PDB entry 9G06 | electron microscopy, 2.85 A resolution | chains H and B of the 24 polymer chains in the assembly

# Chain H
Protein: Small ribosomal subunit protein uS8
From: Escherichia coli
UniProt: P0A7W7 (RS8_ECOLI); numbering as in UniProt (aligned over 1-130)
Sequence (130 residues; numbered 1 to 130; the number before each row is that of its first residue):
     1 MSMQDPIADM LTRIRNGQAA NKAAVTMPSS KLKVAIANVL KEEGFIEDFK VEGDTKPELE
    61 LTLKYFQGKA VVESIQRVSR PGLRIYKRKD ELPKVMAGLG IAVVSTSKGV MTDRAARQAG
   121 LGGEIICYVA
Unresolved in the structure: 1

# Chain B
Molecule: 16S ribosomal RNA
From: Escherichia coli
Sequence (1545 nucleotides; row label = number of the first residue in the row; a row labelled like 1082A-1082C holds insertion residues (1082A, then the next letters in order)):
     1 AAAUUGAAGA GUUUGAUCAU GGCUCAGAUU GAACGCUGGC GGCAGGCCUA ACACAUGCAA
    61 GUCGAACGGU AACAGGAAGA AGCUUGCUUC UUUGCUGACG AGUGGCGGAC GGGUGAGUAA
   121 UGUCUGGGAA ACUGCCUGAU GGAGGGGGAU AACUACUGGA AACGGUAGCU AAUACCGCAU
   181 AACGUCGCAA GACCAAAGAG GGGGACCUUC GGGCCUCUUG CCAUCGGAUG UGCCCAGAUG
   241 GGAUUAGCUA GUAGGUGGGG UAACGGCUCA CCUAGGCGAC GAUCCCUAGC UGGUCUGAGA
   301 GGAUGACCAG CCACACUGGA ACUGAGACAC GGUCCAGACU CCUACGGGAG GCAGCAGUGG
   361 GGAAUAUUGC ACAAUGGGCG CAAGCCUGAU GCAGCCAUGC CGCGUGUAUG AAGAAGCCCU
   421 UCGGGUUGUA AAGUACUUUC AGCGGGGAGG AAGGGAGUAA AGUUAAUACC UUUGCUCAUU
   481 GACGUUACCC GCAGAAGAAG CACCGGCUAA CUCCGUGCCA GCAGCCXCGG UAAUACGGAG
   541 GGUGCAAGCG UUAAUCGGAA UUACUGGGCG UAAAGCGCAC GCAGGCGGUU UGUUAAGUCA
   601 GAUGUGAAAU CCCCGGGCUC AACCUGGGAA CUGCAUCUGA UACUGGCAAG CUUGAGUCUC
   661 GUAGAGGGGG GUAGAAUUCC AGGUGUAGCG GUGAAAUGCG UAGAGAUCUG GAGGAAUACC
   721 GGUGGCGAAG GCGGCCCCCU GGACGAAGAC UGACGCUCAG GUGCGAAAGC GUGGGGAGCA
   781 AACAGGAUUA GAUACCCUGG UAGUCCACGC CGUAAACGAU GUCGACUUGG AGGUUGUGCC
   841 CUUGAGGCGU GGCUUCCGGA GCUAACGCGU UAAGUCGACC GCCUGGGGAG UACGGCCGCA
   901 AGGUUAAAAC UCAAAUGAAU UGACGGGGGC CCGCACAAGC GGUGGAGCAU GUGGUUUAAU
   961 UCGAUGXAAC GCGAAGAACC UUACCUGGUC UUGACAUCCA CGGAAGUUUU CAGAGAUGAG
  1021 AAUGUGCCUU CGGGAACCGU GAGACAGGUG CUGCAUGGCU GUCGUCAGCU CGUGUUGUGA
  1081 AA
1082A-1082C AAC
  1083 UGUUGGGUUA AGUCCCGCAA CGAGCGCAAC CCUUAUCCUU UGUUGCCAGC GGUCCGGCCG
  1143 GGAACUCAAA GGAGACUGCC AGUGAUAAAC UGGAGGAAGG UGGGGAUGAC GUCAAGUCAU
  1203 CAUGGCCCUU ACGACCAGGG CUACACACGU GCUACAAUGG CGCAUACAAA GAGAAGCGAC
  1263 CUCGCGAGAG CAAGCGGACC UCAUAAAGUG CGUCGUAGUC CGGAUUGGAG UCUGCAACUC
  1323 GACUCCAUGA AGUCGGAAUC GCUAGUAAUC GUGGAUCAGA AUGCCACGGU GAAUACGUUC
  1383 CCGGGCCUUG UACACACCGC CCGUXACACC AUGGGAGUGG GUUGCAAAAG AAGUAGGUAG
  1443 CUUAACCUUC GGGAGGGCGC UUACCACUUU GUGAUUCAUG ACUGGGGUGA AGUCGUAACA
  1503 AGGUAACCGU AGGGGAACCU GCGGUUGGAU CACCUCCUUA
Unresolved in the structure: 79-92, 205-213, 841-845, 1082A-1082C, 1168, 1534-1542
Modified positions: PSU (pseudouridine-5'-monophosphate) at position 516, G7M (N7-methyl-guanosine-5'-monophosphate) at position 527, 2MG (2N-methylguanosine-5'-monophosphate) at position 966, 5MC (5-methylcytidine-5'-monophosphate) at position 967, 2MG (2N-methylguanosine-5'-monophosphate) at position 1207, 4OC (4n,o2'-methylcytidine-5'-monophosphate) at position 1402, 5MC (5-methylcytidine-5'-monophosphate) at position 1407, UR3 (3-methyluridine-5'-monophoshate) at position 1498, 2MG (2N-methylguanosine-5'-monophosphate) at position 1516, MA6 (6N-dimethyladenosine-5'-monophoshate) at position 1518, MA6 (6N-dimethyladenosine-5'-monophoshate) at position 1519
Bound ions: K+ site 1: U5 (shared with 5 residues of chain D); K+ site 2: G11, U12, G21, G22; Mg2+ site 1 near G21 (its only coordinating residue here); Mg2+ site 2: C48, G115; Mg2+ site 3: A59, C386, U387; K+ site 3: G61, U62, G104, G105; Mg2+ site 4 near G100 (its only coordinating residue here); K+ site 4: G107, G324, G326; K+ site 5: G107, G108, G326; Mg2+ site 5: A109, G331; K+ site 6: C110, G111; Mg2+ site 6 near G111 (its only coordinating residue here); 18 more K+ sites not listed; 36 more Mg2+ sites not listed
Residues lining bound ligands: A1IC4 ((2S,3S)-2-[[(2S)-2-[[(2S,4S)-5-aminocarbonyloxy-4-oxidanyl-2-[[(2S,3R)-3-oxidanylpiperidin-2-yl]carbonylamino]pentanoyl]amino]-3-(1H-imidazol-4-yl)propanoyl]amino]-3-(2-chloranyl-1H-imidazol-4-yl)-3-oxidanyl-propanoic acid): G693, U788, U789, G791, A792, A794, C795, C796, U1506

# How chain H and chain B interact
Pairs across the interface (72):
  Ser-2(H) / G755(B)  base contact
  Ser-2(H) / C756(B)  hydrogen bond to the sugar
  Ser-2(H) / C823(B)  hydrogen bond to the sugar
  Ser-2(H) / G824(B)  hydrogen bond to the sugar
  Ser-2(H) / G877(B)  hydrogen bond to the base
  Met-3(H) / G588(B)  sugar contact
  Met-3(H) / G824(B)  sugar contact
  Met-3(H) / A825(B)  sugar contact
  Gln-4(H) / C586(B)  hydrogen bond to the sugar
  Gln-4(H) / G587(B)  sugar contact
  Gln-4(H) / G755(B)  base contact
  Gln-4(H) / C756(B)  hydrogen bond to the base
  Gln-4(H) / A878(B)  hydrogen bond to the sugar
  Asp-5(H) / G877(B)  sugar contact
  Pro-6(H) / G588(B)  phosphate contact
  Pro-6(H) / U589(B)  phosphate contact
  Ala-8(H) / C876(B)  sugar contact
  Ala-8(H) / G877(B)  sugar contact
  Asp-9(H) / A825(B)  hydrogen bond to the sugar
  Thr-12(H) / U875(B)  base contact
  Thr-12(H) / C876(B)  hydrogen bond to the sugar
  Arg-13(H) / A825(B)  hydrogen bond to the sugar
  Arg-13(H) / C826(B)  sugar contact
  Arg-15(H) / U875(B)  hydrogen bond to the sugar
  Arg-15(H) / C876(B)  salt bridge to the phosphate
  Asn-16(H) / C826(B)  hydrogen bond to the base
  Asn-16(H) / U827(B)  sugar contact
  Asn-16(H) / G874(B)  base contact
  Asn-16(H) / U875(B)  hydrogen bond to the sugar
  Ala-20(H) / U827(B)  phosphate contact
  Lys-22(H) / U827(B)  salt bridge to the phosphate
  Lys-22(H) / U828(B)  salt bridge to the phosphate
  Ser-30(H) / U589(B)  phosphate contact
  Ser-30(H) / U590(B)  phosphate contact
  Lys-31(H) / U590(B)  hydrogen bond to the phosphate
  Lys-31(H) / U591(B)  salt bridge to the phosphate
  Leu-32(H) / C643(B)  sugar contact
  Thr-55(H) / U652(B)  sugar contact
  Thr-55(H) / U653(B)  base contact
  Lys-56(H) / U652(B)  phosphate contact
  Lys-56(H) / U653(B)  salt bridge to the phosphate
  Arg-80(H) / A878(B)  salt bridge to the phosphate
  Pro-81(H) / C586(B)  phosphate contact
  Pro-81(H) / G587(B)  phosphate contact
  Pro-81(H) / A878(B)  phosphate contact
  Gly-82(H) / A878(B)  hydrogen bond to the phosphate
  Gly-82(H) / C879(B)  phosphate contact
  Arg-84(H) / G587(B)  salt bridge to the phosphate
  Arg-84(H) / U644(B)  sugar contact
  Tyr-86(H) / G597(B)  hydrogen bond to the base
  Tyr-86(H) / U598(B)  sugar contact
  Lys-87(H) / C599(B)  sugar contact
  Arg-88(H) / C599(B)  phosphate contact
  Arg-88(H) / A600(B)  phosphate contact
  Arg-88(H) / G633(B)  salt bridge to the phosphate
  Lys-89(H) / A600(B)  hydrogen bond to the phosphate
  Lys-89(H) / G601(B)  salt bridge to the phosphate
  Ser-105(H) / A642(B)  hydrogen bond to the base
  Ser-105(H) / C643(B)  hydrogen bond to the sugar
  Thr-106(H) / A642(B)  base contact
  Ser-107(H) / A640(B)  hydrogen bond to the sugar
  Ser-107(H) / U641(B)  sugar contact
  Ser-107(H) / A642(B)  base contact
  Lys-108(H) / A640(B)  hydrogen bond to the phosphate
  Lys-108(H) / U641(B)  salt bridge to the phosphate
  Gly-109(H) / A642(B)  sugar contact
  Val-110(H) / A642(B)  sugar contact
  Gly-120(H) / A600(B)  sugar contact
  Leu-121(H) / C599(B)  sugar contact
  Gly-122(H) / C599(B)  hydrogen bond to the sugar
  Gly-123(H) / C599(B)  sugar contact
  Glu-124(H) / C643(B)  hydrogen bond to the sugar
Interface residues without a listed pair, chain H (40 interface residues in all): Ser-29, Arg-77, Leu-83
Interface residues without a listed pair, chain B (35 interface residues in all): G585, U632

# Summary
40 residues of chain H face 35 of chain B across their interface; the contacts include 23 hydrogen bonds and
10 salt bridges. Polar contacts include Ser-2(H)/G877(B), Gln-4(H)/C756(B) and Asn-16(H)/C826(B). Chain B
binds compound A1IC4. G11(B), U12(B), G21(B) and G22(B) form the K+ site 2.
Here chain H is Small ribosomal subunit protein uS8 and chain B is 16S ribosomal RNA, both from Escherichia
coli. Entry 9G06 (Structure of 30S-IF1-IF3-mRNA-fMet-tRNA-GE81112A complex) was determined by electron
microscopy (same publication as 9FCO, 9FDA and 9FIB).
